Entry 8JXC (electron microscopy, 3.70 A resolution); this record covers chains A and G of the 3 polymer chains in the assembly.

Chain A:
Protein: LDL receptor related protein 2
Organism: Rattus norvegicus
UniProt: A0A0G2K9W7 (A0A0G2K9W7_RAT); residues 1-4660 here = UniProt positions 1-4660
Sequence (4660 residues; numbered 1 to 4660; the number before each row is that of its first residue):
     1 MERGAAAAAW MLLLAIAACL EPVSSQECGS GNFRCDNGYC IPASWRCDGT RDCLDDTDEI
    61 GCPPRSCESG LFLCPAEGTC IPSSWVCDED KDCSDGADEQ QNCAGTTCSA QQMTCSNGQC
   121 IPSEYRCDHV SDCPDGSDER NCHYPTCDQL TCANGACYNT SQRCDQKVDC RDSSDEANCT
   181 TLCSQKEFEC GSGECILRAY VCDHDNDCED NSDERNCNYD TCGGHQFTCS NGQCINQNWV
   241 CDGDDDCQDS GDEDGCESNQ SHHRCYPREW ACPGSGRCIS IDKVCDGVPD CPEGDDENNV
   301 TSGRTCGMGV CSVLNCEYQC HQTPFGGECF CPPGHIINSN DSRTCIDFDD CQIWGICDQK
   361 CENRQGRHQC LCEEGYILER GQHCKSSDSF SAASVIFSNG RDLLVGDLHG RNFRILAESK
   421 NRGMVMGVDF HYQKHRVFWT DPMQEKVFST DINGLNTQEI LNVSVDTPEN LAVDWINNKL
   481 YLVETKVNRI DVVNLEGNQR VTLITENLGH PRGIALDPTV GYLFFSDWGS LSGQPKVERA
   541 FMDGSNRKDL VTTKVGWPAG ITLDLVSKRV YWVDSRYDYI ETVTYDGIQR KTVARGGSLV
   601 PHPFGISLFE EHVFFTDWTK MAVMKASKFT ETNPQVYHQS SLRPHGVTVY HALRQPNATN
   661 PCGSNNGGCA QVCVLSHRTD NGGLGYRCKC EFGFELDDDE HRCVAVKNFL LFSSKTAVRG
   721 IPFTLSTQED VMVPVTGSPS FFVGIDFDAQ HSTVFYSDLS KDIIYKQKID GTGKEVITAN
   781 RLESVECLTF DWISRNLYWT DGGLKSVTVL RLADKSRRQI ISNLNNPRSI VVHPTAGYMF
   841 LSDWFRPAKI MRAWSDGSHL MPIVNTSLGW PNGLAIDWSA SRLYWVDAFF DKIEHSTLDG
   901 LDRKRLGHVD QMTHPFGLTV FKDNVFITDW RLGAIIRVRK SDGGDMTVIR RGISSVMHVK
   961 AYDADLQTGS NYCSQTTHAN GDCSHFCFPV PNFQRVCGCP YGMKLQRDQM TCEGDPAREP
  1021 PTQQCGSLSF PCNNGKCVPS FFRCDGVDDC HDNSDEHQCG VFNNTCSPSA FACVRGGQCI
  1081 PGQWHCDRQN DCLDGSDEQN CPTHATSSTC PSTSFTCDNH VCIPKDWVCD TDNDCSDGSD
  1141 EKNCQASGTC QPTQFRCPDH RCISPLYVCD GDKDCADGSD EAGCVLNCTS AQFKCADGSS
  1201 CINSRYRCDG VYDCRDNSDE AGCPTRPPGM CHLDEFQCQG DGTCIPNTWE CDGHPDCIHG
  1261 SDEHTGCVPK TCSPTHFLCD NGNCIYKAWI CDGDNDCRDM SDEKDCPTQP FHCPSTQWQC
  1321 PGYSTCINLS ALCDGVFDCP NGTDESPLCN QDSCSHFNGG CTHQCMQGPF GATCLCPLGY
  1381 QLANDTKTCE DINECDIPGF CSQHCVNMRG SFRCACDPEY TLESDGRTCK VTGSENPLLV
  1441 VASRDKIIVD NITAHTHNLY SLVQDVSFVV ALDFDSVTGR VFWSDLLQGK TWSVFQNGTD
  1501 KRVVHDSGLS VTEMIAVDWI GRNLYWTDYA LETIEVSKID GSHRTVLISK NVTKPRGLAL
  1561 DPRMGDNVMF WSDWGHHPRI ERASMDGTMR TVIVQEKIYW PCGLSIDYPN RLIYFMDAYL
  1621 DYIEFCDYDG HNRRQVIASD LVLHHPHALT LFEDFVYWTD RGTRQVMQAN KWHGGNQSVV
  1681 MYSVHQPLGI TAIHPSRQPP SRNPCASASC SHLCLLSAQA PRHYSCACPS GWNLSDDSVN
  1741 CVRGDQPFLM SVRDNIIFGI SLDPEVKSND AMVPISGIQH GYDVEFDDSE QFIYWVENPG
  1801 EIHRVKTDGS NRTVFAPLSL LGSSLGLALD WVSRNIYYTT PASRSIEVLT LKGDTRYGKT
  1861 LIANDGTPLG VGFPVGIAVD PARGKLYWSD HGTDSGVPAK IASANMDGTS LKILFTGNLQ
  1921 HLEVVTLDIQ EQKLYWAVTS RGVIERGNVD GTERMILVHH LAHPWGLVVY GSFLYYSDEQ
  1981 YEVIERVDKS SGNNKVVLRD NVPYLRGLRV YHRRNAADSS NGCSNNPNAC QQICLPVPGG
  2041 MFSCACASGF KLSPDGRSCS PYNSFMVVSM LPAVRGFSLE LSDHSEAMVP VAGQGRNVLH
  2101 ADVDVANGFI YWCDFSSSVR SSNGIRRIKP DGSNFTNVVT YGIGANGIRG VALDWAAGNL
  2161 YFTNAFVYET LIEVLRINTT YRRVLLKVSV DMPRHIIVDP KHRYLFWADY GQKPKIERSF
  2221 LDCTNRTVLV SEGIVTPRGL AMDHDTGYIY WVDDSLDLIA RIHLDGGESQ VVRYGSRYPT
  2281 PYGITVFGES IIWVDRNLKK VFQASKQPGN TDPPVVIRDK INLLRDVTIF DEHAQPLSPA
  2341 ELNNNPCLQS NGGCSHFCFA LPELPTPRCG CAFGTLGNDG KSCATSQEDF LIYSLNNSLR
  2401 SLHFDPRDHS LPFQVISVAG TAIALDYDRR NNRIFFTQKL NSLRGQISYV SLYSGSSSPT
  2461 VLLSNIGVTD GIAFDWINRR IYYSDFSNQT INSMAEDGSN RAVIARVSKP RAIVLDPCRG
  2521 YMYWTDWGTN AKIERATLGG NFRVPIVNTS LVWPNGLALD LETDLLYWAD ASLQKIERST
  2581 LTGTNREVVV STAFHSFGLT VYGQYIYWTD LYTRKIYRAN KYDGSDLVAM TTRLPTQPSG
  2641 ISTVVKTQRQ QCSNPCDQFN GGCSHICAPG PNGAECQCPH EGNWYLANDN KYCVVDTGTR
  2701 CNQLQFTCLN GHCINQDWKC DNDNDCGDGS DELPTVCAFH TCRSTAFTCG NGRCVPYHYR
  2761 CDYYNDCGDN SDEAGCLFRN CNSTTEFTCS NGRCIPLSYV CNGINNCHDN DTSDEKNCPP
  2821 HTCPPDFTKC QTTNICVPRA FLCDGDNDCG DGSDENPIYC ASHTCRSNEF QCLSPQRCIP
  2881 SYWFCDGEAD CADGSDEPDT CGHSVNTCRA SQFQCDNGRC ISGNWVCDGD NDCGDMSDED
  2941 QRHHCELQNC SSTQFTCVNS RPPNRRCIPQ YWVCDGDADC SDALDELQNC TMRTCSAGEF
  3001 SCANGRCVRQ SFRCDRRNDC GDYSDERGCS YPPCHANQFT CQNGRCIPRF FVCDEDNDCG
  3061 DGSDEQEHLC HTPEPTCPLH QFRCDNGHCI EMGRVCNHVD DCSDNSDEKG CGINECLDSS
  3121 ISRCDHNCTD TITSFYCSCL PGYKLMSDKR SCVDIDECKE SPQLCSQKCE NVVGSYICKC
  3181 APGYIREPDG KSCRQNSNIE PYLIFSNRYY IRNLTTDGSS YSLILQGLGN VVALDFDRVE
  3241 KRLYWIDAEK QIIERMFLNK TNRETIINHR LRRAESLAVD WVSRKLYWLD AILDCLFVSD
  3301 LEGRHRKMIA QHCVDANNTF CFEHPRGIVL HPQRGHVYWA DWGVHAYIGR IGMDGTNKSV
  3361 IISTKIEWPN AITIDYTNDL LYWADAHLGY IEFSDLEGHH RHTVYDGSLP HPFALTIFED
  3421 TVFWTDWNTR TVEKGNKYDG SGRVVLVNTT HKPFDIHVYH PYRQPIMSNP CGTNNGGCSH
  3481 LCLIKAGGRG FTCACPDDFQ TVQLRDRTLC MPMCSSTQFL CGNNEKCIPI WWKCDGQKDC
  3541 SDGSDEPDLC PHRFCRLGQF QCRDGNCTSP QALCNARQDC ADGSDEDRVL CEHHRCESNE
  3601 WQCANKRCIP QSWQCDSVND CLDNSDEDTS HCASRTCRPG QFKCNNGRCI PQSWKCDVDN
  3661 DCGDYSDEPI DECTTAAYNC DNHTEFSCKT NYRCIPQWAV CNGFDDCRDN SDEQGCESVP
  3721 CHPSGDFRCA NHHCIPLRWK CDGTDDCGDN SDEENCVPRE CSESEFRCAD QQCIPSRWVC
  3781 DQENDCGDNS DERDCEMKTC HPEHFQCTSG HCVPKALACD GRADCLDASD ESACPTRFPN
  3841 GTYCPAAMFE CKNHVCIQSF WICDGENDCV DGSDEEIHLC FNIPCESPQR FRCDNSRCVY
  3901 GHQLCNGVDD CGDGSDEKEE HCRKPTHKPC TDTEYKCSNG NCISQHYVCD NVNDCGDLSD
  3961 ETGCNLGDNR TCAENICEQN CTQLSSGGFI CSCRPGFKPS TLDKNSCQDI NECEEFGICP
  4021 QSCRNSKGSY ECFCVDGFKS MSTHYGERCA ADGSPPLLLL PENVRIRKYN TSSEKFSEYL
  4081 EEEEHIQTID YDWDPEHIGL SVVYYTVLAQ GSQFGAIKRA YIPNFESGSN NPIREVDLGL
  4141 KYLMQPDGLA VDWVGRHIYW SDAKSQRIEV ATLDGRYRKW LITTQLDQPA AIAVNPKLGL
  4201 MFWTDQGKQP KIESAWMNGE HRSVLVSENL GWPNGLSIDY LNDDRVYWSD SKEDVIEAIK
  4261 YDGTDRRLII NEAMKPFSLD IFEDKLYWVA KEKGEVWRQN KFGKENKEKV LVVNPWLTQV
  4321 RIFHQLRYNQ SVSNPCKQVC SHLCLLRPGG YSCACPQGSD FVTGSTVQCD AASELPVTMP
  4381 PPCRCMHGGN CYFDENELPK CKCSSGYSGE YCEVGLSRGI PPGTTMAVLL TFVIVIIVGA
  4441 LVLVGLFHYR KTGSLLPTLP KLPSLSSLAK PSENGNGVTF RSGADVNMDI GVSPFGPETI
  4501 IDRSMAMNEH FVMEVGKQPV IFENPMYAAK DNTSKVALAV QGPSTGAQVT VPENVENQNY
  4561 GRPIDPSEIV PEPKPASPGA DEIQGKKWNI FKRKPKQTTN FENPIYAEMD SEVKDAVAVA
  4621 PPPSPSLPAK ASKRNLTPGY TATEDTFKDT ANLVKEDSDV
Unresolved in the structure: 1-185, 1313-2695, 2906-4660
Cystine bridges: Cys-190/Cys-208, Cys-222/Cys-234, Cys-229/Cys-247, Cys-241/Cys-256, Cys-265/Cys-278, Cys-272/Cys-291, Cys-285/Cys-306, Cys-311/Cys-320, Cys-316/Cys-329, Cys-331/Cys-345, Cys-351/Cys-361, Cys-357/Cys-370, Cys-372/Cys-384, Cys-662/Cys-673, Cys-669/Cys-688, Cys-690/Cys-703, Cys-973/Cys-987, Cys-983/Cys-997, Cys-999/Cys-1012, Cys-1025/Cys-1037, Cys-1032/Cys-1050, Cys-1044/Cys-1059, Cys-1066/Cys-1079, Cys-1073/Cys-1092, Cys-1086/Cys-1101, Cys-1110/Cys-1122, Cys-1117/Cys-1135, Cys-1129/Cys-1144, Cys-1150/Cys-1162, Cys-1157/Cys-1175, Cys-1169/Cys-1184, Cys-1188/Cys-1201, Cys-1195/Cys-1214, Cys-1208/Cys-1223, Cys-1231/Cys-1244, Cys-1238/Cys-1257, Cys-1251/Cys-1267, Cys-1272/Cys-1284, Cys-1279/Cys-1297, Cys-1291/Cys-1306, Cys-2701/Cys-2713, Cys-2708/Cys-2726, Cys-2720/Cys-2737, Cys-2742/Cys-2754, Cys-2749/Cys-2767, Cys-2761/Cys-2776, Cys-2781/Cys-2794, Cys-2789/Cys-2807, Cys-2801/Cys-2818, Cys-2823/Cys-2836, Cys-2830/Cys-2849, Cys-2843/Cys-2860, Cys-2865/Cys-2878, Cys-2872/Cys-2891, Cys-2885/Cys-2901
Covalent attachments: 2-acetamido-2-deoxy-alpha-D-galactopyranose (A2G) linked to Thr-221, Thr-1022, Thr-1065, Thr-1109, Thr-1149, Thr-1225, Thr-1271, Thr-2741; N-acetylglucosamine (NAG) linked to Asn-340, Asn-462, Asn-657, Asn-865, Asn-1063, Asn-1187, Asn-2782, Asn-2810
Metal / ion sites: Ca2+ site 1: Tyr-200, Asp-203, Asp-205, Asp-207, Asp-213, Glu-214; Ca2+ site 2: Trp-239, Asp-242, Asp-244, Asp-246, Asp-252, Glu-253; Ca2+ site 3: Lys-283, Asp-286, Val-288, Asp-290, Asp-296, Glu-297; Ca2+ site 4: Ser-575, Asp-578, Pro-601, Thr-1131; Ca2+ site 5: Ala-888, Asp-891, Thr-913; Ca2+ site 6: Phe-1042, Asp-1045, Val-1047, Asp-1049, Asp-1055, Glu-1056; Ca2+ site 7: Trp-1084, Asp-1087, Gln-1089, Asp-1091, Asp-1097, Glu-1098; Ca2+ site 8: Trp-1127, Asp-1130, Asp-1132, Asp-1134, Asp-1140, Glu-1141; Ca2+ site 9: Tyr-1167, Asp-1170, Asp-1172, Asp-1174, Asp-1180, Glu-1181; Ca2+ site 10: Tyr-1206, Asp-1209, Val-1211, Asp-1213, Asp-1219, Glu-1220; Ca2+ site 11: Trp-1249, Asp-1252, His-1254, Asp-1256, Asp-1262, Glu-1263; Ca2+ site 12: Trp-1289, Asp-1292, Asp-1294, Asp-1296, Asp-1302, Glu-1303; 5 more Ca2+ sites not listed

Chain G:
Protein: unclear peptide
Organism: Rattus norvegicus
Notes: fragment: Authors could not experimentally confirm this sequence, but it should be a part of molecule 1
Sequence (6 residues; each row starts with the number of its first residue; X marks 6 residues of unknown identity (built as UNK)):
     1 XXXXXX

Chain A / chain G interface:
Chain A residues in contact with chain G, 8 residues: Met-426, Met-443, Glu-469, Arg-512, Trp-528, Trp-557, His-602, Trp-618

Overview:
Chain A and chain G make no direct contact in this assembly. Covalently linked N-acetylglucosamine: at
Asn-340(A), Asn-462(A), Asn-657(A), Asn-865(A), Asn-1063(A) and Asn-1187(A) and 2 more. Covalently linked
2-acetamido-2-deoxy-alpha-D-galactopyranose: at Thr-221(A), Thr-1022(A), Thr-1065(A), Thr-1109(A), Thr-1149(A)
and Thr-1225(A) and 2 more.
Chain A is LDL receptor related protein 2 and chain G is unclear peptide, both from Rattus norvegicus; the
structure, rat megalin wingB, was determined by electron microscopy (same publication as 8JUT, 8JUU, 8JX8,
8JX9, 8JXA, 8JXB and 5 further entries).
